PDB entry 7VOR | electron microscopy, 2.74 A resolution | chains L and 9 of the 66 polymer chains in the assembly

Chain L:
Name: Reaction center protein L chain
Organism: Cereibacter sphaeroides 2.4.1
Reference sequence: Q3J1A5 (RCEL_RHOS4); residues 0-281 here correspond to UniProt positions 1-282 (UniProt number = residue number + 1)
Chain sequence (282 residues; numbered 0 to 281; the number before each row is that of its first residue; numbering starts at 0):
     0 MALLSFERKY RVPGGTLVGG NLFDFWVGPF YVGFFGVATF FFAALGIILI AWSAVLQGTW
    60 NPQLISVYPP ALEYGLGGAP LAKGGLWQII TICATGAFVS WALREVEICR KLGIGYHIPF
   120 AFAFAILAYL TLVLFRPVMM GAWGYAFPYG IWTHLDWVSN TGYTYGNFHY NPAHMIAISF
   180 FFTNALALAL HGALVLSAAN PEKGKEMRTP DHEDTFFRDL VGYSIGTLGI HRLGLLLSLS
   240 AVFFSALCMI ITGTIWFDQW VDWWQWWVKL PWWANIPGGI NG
Disordered / not traced: 0
Swiss-Prot annotation at these positions:
  - binding site ((7R,8Z)-bacteriochlorophyll b): His-153, His-173
  - binding site (Fe cation): His-190, His-230
  - binding site (a ubiquinone): Phe-216
Metal / ion sites: Fe2+: His-190, His-230 (shared with 3 residues of chain M)
Residues lining bound ligands:
  - bacteriochlorophyll a (BCL), molecule 1: Phe-97, Phe-121, Ala-124, Ile-125, Ala-127, Tyr-128, Leu-131, Trp-156, Val-157, Ser-158, Thr-160, Gly-161, Tyr-162, Asn-166, Phe-167, His-168, His-173, Ala-176, Ile-177, Phe-180, Phe-181, Val-241, Ser-244, Ala-245, Cys-247, Met-248
  - bacteriochlorophyll a (BCL), molecule 2: Phe-97, Tyr-128, Leu-131, Phe-146, Ile-150, Trp-151, His-153, Leu-154, Trp-156, Val-157
  - bacteriochlorophyll a (BCL), molecule 3: Val-157, Tyr-162, His-168, Phe-181
  - bacteriochlorophyll a (BCL), molecule 4: His-168, Met-174, Ile-177, Ser-178, Phe-181, Thr-182, Leu-185
  - bacteriopheophytin a (BPH), molecule 1: Thr-38, Phe-41, Ala-42, Gly-45, Ile-46, Ile-49, Ile-89, Cys-92, Ala-93, Ala-96, Phe-97, Trp-100, Glu-104, Ile-117, Ala-120, Phe-121, Phe-123, Ala-124, Tyr-128, Phe-146, Pro-147, Tyr-148, Gly-149, Ile-150, His-153, Phe-180, Ser-237, Leu-238, Val-241
  - bacteriopheophytin a (BPH), molecule 2: Phe-181, Ala-184, Leu-185, Ala-188, Leu-189, Phe-216, Leu-219, Val-220
  - 1,2-diacyl-sn-glycero-3-phosphocholine (PC1), molecule 1: Ala-1, Val-26, Gly-27, Phe-39, Ala-43
  - 1,2-diacyl-sn-glycero-3-phosphocholine (PC1), molecule 2: Thr-15, Leu-16, Val-17, Gly-18, Gly-19, Phe-33, Phe-34, Val-98, Leu-102
  - 1,2-diacyl-sn-glycero-3-phosphocholine (PC1), molecule 3: Gly-27, Pro-28, Phe-29
  - 1,2-diacyl-sn-glycero-3-phosphocholine (PC1), molecule 4: Ile-46, Ile-47, Ile-49, Ala-50, Gly-57, Trp-59, Asn-60, Pro-61, Ile-64
  - 1,2-diacyl-sn-glycero-3-phosphocholine (PC1), molecule 5: Ile-49, Asn-60, Pro-61, Gln-62, Ile-150, Trp-151
  - ubiquinone-10 (U10), molecule 1: Val-26, Phe-29, Val-31, Gly-35, Val-36, Phe-39, Trp-100, Arg-103
  - ubiquinone-10 (U10), molecule 2: Pro-171, Ala-172, Met-174, Ile-175, Ser-178, Ile-250, Ile-254, Trp-255, Asp-257, Trp-259, Trp-262, Trp-263
  - ubiquinone-10 (U10), molecule 3: Ile-175, Ser-178, Phe-179, Thr-182, Ala-186, Leu-189, His-190, Leu-193, Val-194, Glu-212, Asp-213, Phe-216, Val-220, Tyr-222, Ser-223, Ile-224, Gly-225, Thr-226, Ile-229, Leu-232, Phe-243

Chain 9:
Name: Light-harvesting protein B-875 alpha chain
Organism: Cereibacter sphaeroides 2.4.1
Reference sequence: Q3J1A4 (LHA1_RHOS4); residues 1-58 here = UniProt positions 1-58
Chain sequence (58 residues; numbered 1 to 58; the number before each row is that of its first residue):
     1 MSKFYKIWMI FDPRRVFVAQ GVFLFLLAVM IHLILLSTPS YNWLEISAAK YNRVAVAE
Disordered / not traced: 56-58
Swiss-Prot annotation at these positions:
  - binding site (a bacteriochlorophyll): His-32
Residues lining bound ligands:
  - bacteriochlorophyll a (BCL), molecule 1: Phe-4, Ile-7, Trp-8, Val-16, Gln-20, Phe-23, Ile-31
  - bacteriochlorophyll a (BCL), molecule 2: Gly-21, Leu-24, Phe-25, Ala-28, His-32, Leu-35, Tyr-41, Trp-43
  - bacteriochlorophyll a (BCL), molecule 3: Leu-24, Leu-27, Ala-28, Ile-31, His-32, Leu-35, Tyr-41
  - 1,2-diacyl-sn-glycero-3-phosphocholine (PC1): Phe-11, Arg-15, Val-16, Ala-19, Phe-23, Leu-26
  - spheroidene (SPO), molecule 1: Phe-4, Lys-6, Ile-7, Met-9, Ile-10
  - spheroidene (SPO), molecule 2: Phe-17, Gln-20, Phe-23, Leu-24, Leu-27, Met-30, Ile-31, Ile-34
  - spheroidene (SPO), molecule 3: Phe-25, Ala-28, Val-29, His-32, Leu-33, Leu-36, Trp-43

Interface between chain L and chain 9:
Residue-residue contacts (21):
  Phe-22(L) / Val-18(9)  hydrophobic
  Phe-24(L) / Arg-15(9)
  Trp-25(L) / Arg-15(9)  hydrogen bond (backbone-side chain)
  Val-26(L) / Arg-15(9)
  Val-36(L) / Val-18(9)  hydrophobic
  Val-36(L) / Val-22(9)  hydrophobic
  Phe-39(L) / Val-22(9)  hydrophobic
  Phe-40(L) / Phe-25(9)  hydrophobic
  Phe-40(L) / Leu-26(9)  hydrophobic
  Ala-43(L) / Leu-26(9)  hydrophobic
  Leu-44(L) / Leu-26(9)
  Leu-44(L) / Val-29(9)  hydrophobic
  Ile-47(L) / Met-30(9)  hydrophobic
  Leu-48(L) / Leu-33(9)  hydrophobic
  Trp-51(L) / Ile-34(9)
  Trp-51(L) / Ser-37(9)  hydrogen bond
  Leu-55(L) / Ser-37(9)
  Leu-80(L) / Leu-33(9)
  Leu-80(L) / Leu-36(9)  hydrophobic
  Leu-80(L) / Ser-37(9)
  Ile-88(L) / Leu-33(9)  hydrophobic
Also at the interface, not in a pair above, chain L (18 interface residues in all): Gly-27, Ala-81, Leu-85
Also at the interface, not in a pair above, chain 9 (12 interface residues in all): Thr-38

Summary:
18 residues of chain L face 12 of chain 9 across their interface; the contacts include 2 hydrogen bonds. Polar
contacts include Trp-25(L)/Arg-15(9) and Trp-51(L)/Ser-37(9). One 1,2-diacyl-sn-glycero-3-phosphocholine
molecule is bound between chain L and chain 9.
Here chain L is Reaction center protein L chain and chain 9 is Light-harvesting protein B-875 alpha chain,
both from Cereibacter sphaeroides 2.4.1. Entry 7VOR (The structure of dimeric photosynthetic RC-LH1
supercomplex in Class-1) was determined by electron microscopy (same publication as 7VA9, 7VB9, 7VNM, 7VOT and
7VOY).
